Entry 8DVF (electron microscopy, 3.30 A resolution); this record covers chains E and H of the 9 polymer chains in the assembly.

Chain E:
Molecule: DnaB-like replicative helicase
Organism: Escherichia phage T4
Notes: EC 3.6.4.-
Reference sequence: P04530 (HELIC_BPT4); numbering as in UniProt (aligned over 1-432)
Amino-acid sequence (475 residues; each row starts with the number of its first residue):
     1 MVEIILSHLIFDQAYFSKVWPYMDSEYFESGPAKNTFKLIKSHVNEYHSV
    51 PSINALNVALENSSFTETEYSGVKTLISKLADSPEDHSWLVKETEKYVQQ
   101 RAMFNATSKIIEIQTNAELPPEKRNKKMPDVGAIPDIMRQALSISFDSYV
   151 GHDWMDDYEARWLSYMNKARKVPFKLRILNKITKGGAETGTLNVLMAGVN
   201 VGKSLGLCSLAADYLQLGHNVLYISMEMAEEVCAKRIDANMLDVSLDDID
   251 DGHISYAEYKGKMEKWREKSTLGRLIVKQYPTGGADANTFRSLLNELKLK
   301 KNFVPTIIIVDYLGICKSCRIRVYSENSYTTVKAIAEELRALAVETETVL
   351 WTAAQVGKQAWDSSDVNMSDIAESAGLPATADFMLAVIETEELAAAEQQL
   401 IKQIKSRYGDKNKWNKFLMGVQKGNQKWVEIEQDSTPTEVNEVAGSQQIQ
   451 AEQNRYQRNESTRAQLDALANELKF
Disordered / not traced: 433-475
Construct notes: expression tag (433-475)
Swiss-Prot annotation at these positions:
  - binding site (ATP): Ala-197 to Ser-204
  - mutagenesis: Leu-192 (L192Q: Partially suppresses phage growth inhibition by extra copies of bacterial AbpA-AbpB), Asp-213 (D213Y: Partially suppresses phage growth inhibition by extra copies of bacterial AbpA-AbpB)
Ligand contacts:
  - ATP-gamma-S (AGS; phosphothiophosphoric acid-adenylate ester), molecule 1: Lys-184, Lys-405, Ser-406, Arg-407, Tyr-408, Gly-409, Asp-410, Lys-411
  - ATP-gamma-S (AGS), molecule 2: Gly-198, Asn-200, Val-201, Gly-202, Lys-203, Ser-204, Leu-205, Met-228, Arg-236, Leu-246, Asp-311, Lys-423, Gln-426

Chain H:
Molecule: DNA primase
Organism: Escherichia phage T4
Notes: EC 2.7.7.-
Reference sequence: P04520 (PRIM_BPT4); residues 3-341 here = UniProt positions 3-341
Amino-acid sequence (342 residues; each row starts with the number of its first residue):
     1 MSSIPWIDNEFAYRALAHLPKFTQVNNSSTFKLRFRCPVCGDSKTDQNKA
    51 RGWYYGDNNEGNIHCYNCNYHAPIGIYLKEFEPDLYREYIFEIRKEKGKS
   101 RPIEKPKELPKQPEKKIIKSLPSCVRLDKLAEDHPIIKYVKARCIPKDKW
   151 KYLWFTTEWPKLVNSIAPGTYKKEISEPRLVIPIYNANGKAESFQGRALK
   201 KDAPQKYITIEAYPEATKIYGVERVKDGDVYVLEGPIDSLFIENGIAITG
   251 GQLDLEVVPFKDRRVWVLDNEPRHPDTIKRMTKLVDAGERVMFWDKSPWK
   301 SKDVNDMIRKEGATPEQIMEYMKNNIAQGLMAKMRLSKYAKI
Disordered / not traced: 1-2, 98-114, 342
Construct notes: initiating methionine (1); expression tag (2, 342)
Swiss-Prot annotation at these positions:
  - binding site (Zn(2+)): Cys-37, Cys-40, Cys-65, Cys-68
Reported in the primary citation:
  - binding site for the 5-nt DNA strand: Trp-53, Tyr-55, His-64, Tyr-66, His-71
  - catalytic residues: Glu-234 (proposed by the authors, not directly observed)

Interface between chain E and chain H:
Residue-residue contacts (8; chain E residue first):
  Phe-104(E) / Met-334(H)  hydrophobic
  Phe-104(E) / Lys-338(H)
  Thr-107(E) / Met-334(H)
  Ser-108(E) / Met-334(H)  hydrogen bond
  Ile-111(E) / Leu-330(H)
  Ile-111(E) / Met-331(H)
  Ile-111(E) / Met-334(H)  hydrophobic
  Gln-114(E) / Leu-330(H)
Also at the interface, not in a pair above, chain E (6 interface residues in all): Gln-100

Summary:
Chain E and chain H form an interface of 6 and 4 residues respectively, with 1 hydrogen bond. The
hydrogen-bonded pair is Ser-108(E)/Met-334(H). Ligands of chain E: ATP-gamma-S. The paper reports the
catalytic residue Glu-234(H); a binding site for the 5-nt DNA strand at Trp-53(H), Tyr-55(H) and His-64(H)
among others.
Here chain E is DnaB-like replicative helicase and chain H is DNA primase, both from Escherichia phage T4.
Entry 8DVF (T4 Bacteriophage primosome with single strand DNA, state 1) was determined by electron microscopy,
deposited together with 8DTP, 8DUE, 8DVI, 8DW6, 8DWJ, 8G0Z and 8GAO.
